5E3N - chains B and D of the 4 polymer chains in the assembly; structure by X-ray diffraction, 2.66 A resolution.

# Chain B
Protein: DNA-binding protein Fis
From: Escherichia coli
Reference sequence: P0A6R3 (FIS_ECOLI); residues 1-98 here = UniProt positions 1-98
Amino-acid sequence (98 residues; row label = number of the first residue in the row):
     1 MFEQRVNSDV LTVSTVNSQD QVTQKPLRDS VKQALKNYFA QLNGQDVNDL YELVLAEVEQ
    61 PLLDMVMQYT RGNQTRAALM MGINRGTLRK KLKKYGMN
From the paper describing this entry:
  - mutagenesis - N73A (140-fold): decreased binding to F1
  - mutagenesis - R71A, T75A: unchanged binding to F1
  - mutagenesis - R71A: decreased binding to F27
  - mutagenesis - R71A: decreased binding to F28
  - mutagenesis - R71A: decreased binding to F1+/-8G

# Chain D
Molecule: 27-nt DNA strand
Sequence (27 nucleotides; each row starts with the number of its first residue):
     1 AAATTTGCAG AAAATTCCTA CAAATTT

# Interface between chain B and chain D
Pairs across the interface (8):
  Ile83(B) - DC17(D)  phosphate contact
  Asn84(B) - DC17(D)  hydrogen bond to the phosphate
  Asn84(B) - DC18(D)  base contact
  Arg85(B) - DA20(D)  base contact
  Thr87(B) - DT16(D)  sugar contact
  Thr87(B) - DC17(D)  hydrogen bond to the phosphate
  Lys90(B) - DT15(D)  sugar contact
  Lys90(B) - DT16(D)  salt bridge to the phosphate
Also at the interface, not in a pair above, chain B (7 interface residues in all): Gly82, Lys91

# Summary
Chain B and chain D form an interface of 7 and 5 residues respectively; the contacts include 2 hydrogen bonds
and 1 salt bridge. Polar contacts include Asn84(B)-DC17(D), Thr87(B)-DC17(D) and Lys90(B)-DT16(D). From the
paper: N73A of chain B reduces binding to F1; R71A of chain B reduces binding to F27.
Here chain B is DNA-binding protein Fis (Escherichia coli) and chain D is a 27-nt DNA strand. Entry 5E3N
(Crystal structure of Fis bound to 27bp DNA F31 (AAATTTGTAGGAATTTTCTGCAAATTT)) was determined by X-ray
diffraction, deposited together with 5DS9, 5E3L, 5DTD, 5E3M and 5E3O.
